6UM7 - chains J and K of the 12 polymer chains in the assembly; structure by electron microscopy, 3.50 A resolution.

# Chain J
Protein: DH270.mu1 Fab Heavy Chain
Organism: Homo sapiens
Notes: antibody fragment or engineered binder
Amino-acid sequence (251 residues; each row starts with the number of its first residue; numbers below 1 keep their minus sign (Met-18 is residue -18)):
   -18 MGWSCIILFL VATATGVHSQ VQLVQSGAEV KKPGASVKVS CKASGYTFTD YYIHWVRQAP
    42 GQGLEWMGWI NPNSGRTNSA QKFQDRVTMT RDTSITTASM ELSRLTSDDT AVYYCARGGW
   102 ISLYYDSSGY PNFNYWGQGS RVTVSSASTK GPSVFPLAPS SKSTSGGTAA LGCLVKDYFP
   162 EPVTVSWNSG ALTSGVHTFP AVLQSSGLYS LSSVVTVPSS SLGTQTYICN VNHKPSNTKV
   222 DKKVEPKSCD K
Disordered / not traced: -18 to 0, 127-232
Cystine bridges: Cys22-Cys96

# Chain K
Protein: DH270.mu1 Fab Light chain
Organism: Homo sapiens
Notes: antibody fragment or engineered binder
Amino-acid sequence (235 residues; each row starts with the number of its first residue; numbers below 1 keep their minus sign (Met-18 is residue -18)):
   -18 MGWSCIILFL VATATGSWAQ SALTQPASVS GSPGQSITIS CTGTSYDVGT YNLVSWYQQH
    42 PGKAPKLMIY EVSKRPSGVS FRFSGSKSGN TASLTISGLQ AEDAADYYCC SYAGSATVIF
   102 GGGSKMTVLG QPKANPTVTL FPPSSEELQA NKATLVCLIS DFYPGAVTVA WKADSSPVKA
   162 GVETTTPSKQ SNNKYAASSY LSLTPEQWKS HRSYSCQVTH EGSTVEKTVA PTECS
Disordered / not traced: -18 to 0, 111-216
Cystine bridges: Cys22-Cys90

# Interface between chain J and chain K
Contacting residue pairs - 31 pairs, chain J then chain K:
  Gln39(J) with Gln40(K), hydrogen bond; Tyr89(K)
  Gln43(J) with Tyr89(K)
  Gly44(J) with Tyr89(K)
  Leu45(J) with Gln40(K); Phe101(K)
  Trp47(J) with Thr98(K); Val99(K)
  Trp50(J) with Ala97(K), hydrogen bond (side chain-backbone)
  Asn59(J) with Ser96(K), hydrogen bond (side chain-backbone); Ala97(K), hydrogen bond (side chain-backbone); Thr98(K)
  Tyr95(J) with Ala45(K), hydrophobic
  Ser109(J) with Ala97(K)
  Gly110(J) with Tyr93(K); Val99(K)
  Tyr111(J) with Leu34(K), hydrophobic
  Pro112(J) with Leu34(K); Ser36(K), hydrogen bond (backbone-side chain); Tyr38(K), hydrogen bond (backbone-side chain); Cys91(K), hydrophobic
  Asn113(J) with Tyr38(K); Leu48(K); Tyr51(K)
  Phe114(J) with Tyr38(K), hydrogen bond (backbone-side chain); Leu48(K)
  Asn115(J) with Leu48(K); Tyr51(K), hydrogen bond
  Trp117(J) with Ala45(K), hydrophobic; Pro46(K)
  Gly118(J) with Ala45(K)
Other interface residues (no listed pair), chain K (19 interface residues in all): Val35, Glu52, Ser92

# Summary
17 residues of chain J face 19 of chain K across their interface; the contacts include 8 hydrogen bonds. Polar
contacts include Gln39(J)-Gln40(K), Trp50(J)-Ala97(K) and Asn59(J)-Ser96(K).
Chain J is DH270.mu1 Fab Heavy Chain and chain K is DH270.mu1 Fab Light chain, both from Homo sapiens; the
structure, Cryo-EM structure of vaccine-elicited HIV-1 neutralizing antibody DH270.mu1 in complex with CH848
10.17DT Env, was determined by electron microscopy together with 6UM5 and 6UM6 from the same study.
